PDB entry 8PP2 | X-ray diffraction, 2.00 A resolution | chains E and F of the 6 polymer chains in the assembly

# Chain E (and F)
Name: Ferritin heavy chain, N-terminally processed
Organism: Homo sapiens
Notes: chain F of this document is another copy of the same molecule, construct and numbering; everything in this record applies to it too
UniProt: P02794 (FRIH_HUMAN); numbering as in UniProt (aligned over 6-177)
Amino-acid sequence (172 residues; row label = number of the first residue in the row):
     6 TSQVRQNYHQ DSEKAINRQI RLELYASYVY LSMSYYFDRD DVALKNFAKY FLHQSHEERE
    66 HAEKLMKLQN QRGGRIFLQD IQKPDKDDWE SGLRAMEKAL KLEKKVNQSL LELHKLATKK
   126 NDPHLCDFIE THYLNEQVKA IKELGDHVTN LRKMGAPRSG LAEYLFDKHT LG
Sequence notes: engineered mutation Lys19 (Ala in P02794), Arg26 (Asn in P02794), Gln87 (Lys in P02794), Lys91 (Cys in P02794), Arg99 (Asn in P02794), Lys103 (Cys in P02794), Lys106 (His in P02794), Lys110 (Asn in P02794), Lys124 (Asp in P02794), Arg163 (Glu in P02794)
Bound ions: Fe ion: Glu28, Glu63, His66
Curated features (UniProtKB/Swiss-Prot):
  - binding site (Fe cation): Glu28, Glu63, His66, Glu108, Gln142
  - site: Arg23 (Essential for association with cargo receptor NCOA4)
  - mutagenesis: Arg23 (R23A: Abrogates interaction with NCOA4. Fails to localize to punctate lysosomal structures), Glu28 (E28A: Reduces iron binding and oxidation rate; when associated with Q-87), Glu108 (E108A: No effect on iron binding but the oxidation rate is severely reduced; when associated with Q-87)

# Chain E / chain F interface
Pairs across the interface (63):
  Ser7(E) - Asp45(F)  hydrogen bond
  Gln8(E) - Asp45(F)  hydrogen bond
  Val9(E) - Asp45(F)
  Leu29(E) - Tyr33(F)  hydrophobic
  Ser32(E) - Arg64(F)  hydrogen bond
  Tyr33(E) - Leu29(F)  hydrophobic
  Tyr33(E) - Leu83(F)
  Tyr33(E) - Gln84(F)  hydrogen bond (side chain-backbone)
  Tyr33(E) - Ile86(F)
  Leu36(E) - Arg64(F)
  Leu36(E) - Glu68(F)
  Leu36(E) - Met71(F)  hydrophobic
  Ser37(E) - Leu83(F)
  Tyr40(E) - Glu68(F)  hydrogen bond (side chain-backbone)
  Tyr40(E) - Met71(F)  hydrophobic
  Tyr40(E) - Lys72(F)
  Tyr40(E) - Asn75(F)  hydrogen bond (backbone-side chain)
  Tyr40(E) - Ile81(F)  hydrophobic
  Asp43(E) - Asn75(F)  hydrogen bond
  Arg44(E) - Asn75(F)
  Arg44(E) - Arg80(F)
  Asp45(E) - Ser7(F)  hydrogen bond
  Asp45(E) - Gln8(F)  hydrogen bond
  Asp45(E) - Val9(F)
  Asp45(E) - Arg80(F)  salt bridge
  Asp46(E) - Arg80(F)  salt bridge
  Leu57(E) - Glu68(F)
  Ser60(E) - Arg64(F)  hydrogen bond
  His61(E) - Arg64(F)
  His61(E) - Glu68(F)  salt bridge
  Arg64(E) - His61(F)
  Arg64(E) - Arg64(F)
  Glu68(E) - Leu36(F)
  Glu68(E) - Tyr40(F)  hydrogen bond (backbone-side chain)
  Glu68(E) - Leu57(F)
  Glu68(E) - His61(F)  salt bridge
  Met71(E) - Leu36(F)  hydrophobic
  Met71(E) - Tyr40(F)  hydrophobic
  Lys72(E) - Tyr40(F)
  Asn75(E) - Tyr40(F)  hydrogen bond (side chain-backbone)
  Asn75(E) - Asp43(F)  hydrogen bond
  Asn75(E) - Arg44(F)
  Arg80(E) - Arg44(F)
  Arg80(E) - Asp45(F)  salt bridge
  Arg80(E) - Asp46(F)  salt bridge
  Ile81(E) - Tyr40(F)  hydrophobic
  Phe82(E) - Asp92(F)
  Leu83(E) - Tyr33(F)
  Leu83(E) - Ser37(F)
  Leu83(E) - Lys88(F)
  Gln84(E) - Tyr33(F)  hydrogen bond (backbone-side chain)
  Gln84(E) - Lys88(F)
  Asp85(E) - Ile86(F)
  Asp85(E) - Gln87(F)  hydrogen bond
  Asp85(E) - Lys88(F)  hydrogen bond (side chain-backbone)
  Ile86(E) - Tyr33(F)  hydrophobic
  Ile86(E) - Asp85(F)
  Ile86(E) - Ile86(F)  hydrogen bond (backbone-backbone)
  Gln87(E) - Asp85(F)
  Lys88(E) - Leu83(F)
  Lys88(E) - Gln84(F)
  Lys88(E) - Asp85(F)  hydrogen bond (backbone-side chain)
  Asp92(E) - Phe82(F)
Other interface residues (no listed pair), chain E (32 interface residues in all): Gly78
Other interface residues (no listed pair), chain F (30 interface residues in all): Gly78

# In short
The interface between chain E and chain F involves 32 residues on one side and 30 on the other, with 18
hydrogen bonds and 6 salt bridges. Polar contacts include Asp45(E)-Arg80(F), Asp46(E)-Arg80(F) and
His61(E)-Glu68(F).
Both chains are Ferritin heavy chain, N-terminally processed (Homo sapiens). Entry 8PP2 (Binary crystal
structure of positively supercharged ferritin variant Ftn(pos) and native(K86Q) human heavy chain ferritin (Mg
...) was determined by X-ray diffraction together with 8PP3, 8PP4 and 8PP5 from the same study.
